Entry 6DBT (electron microscopy, 4.30 A resolution (low resolution: residue-level contacts below are approximate; hydrogen-bond / salt-bridge calls are withheld)); this record covers chains A and C of the 8 polymer chains in the assembly.

# Chain A (and C)
Name: Recombination activating gene 1 - MBP chimera
Organism: Escherichia coli
Notes: EC 2.3.2.27; chain C of this document is another copy of the same molecule, construct and numbering; everything in this record applies to it too
UniProtKB: chimeric construct of P0AEX9, O13033: residues -113 to 250 from P0AEX9 (MALE_ECOLI) positions 29-392 (UniProt number = residue number + 142); residues 271-1031 from O13033 positions 271-1031 (same numbers)
Chain sequence (1159 residues; each row starts with the number of its first residue; numbers below 1 keep their minus sign (Met-127 is residue -127)):
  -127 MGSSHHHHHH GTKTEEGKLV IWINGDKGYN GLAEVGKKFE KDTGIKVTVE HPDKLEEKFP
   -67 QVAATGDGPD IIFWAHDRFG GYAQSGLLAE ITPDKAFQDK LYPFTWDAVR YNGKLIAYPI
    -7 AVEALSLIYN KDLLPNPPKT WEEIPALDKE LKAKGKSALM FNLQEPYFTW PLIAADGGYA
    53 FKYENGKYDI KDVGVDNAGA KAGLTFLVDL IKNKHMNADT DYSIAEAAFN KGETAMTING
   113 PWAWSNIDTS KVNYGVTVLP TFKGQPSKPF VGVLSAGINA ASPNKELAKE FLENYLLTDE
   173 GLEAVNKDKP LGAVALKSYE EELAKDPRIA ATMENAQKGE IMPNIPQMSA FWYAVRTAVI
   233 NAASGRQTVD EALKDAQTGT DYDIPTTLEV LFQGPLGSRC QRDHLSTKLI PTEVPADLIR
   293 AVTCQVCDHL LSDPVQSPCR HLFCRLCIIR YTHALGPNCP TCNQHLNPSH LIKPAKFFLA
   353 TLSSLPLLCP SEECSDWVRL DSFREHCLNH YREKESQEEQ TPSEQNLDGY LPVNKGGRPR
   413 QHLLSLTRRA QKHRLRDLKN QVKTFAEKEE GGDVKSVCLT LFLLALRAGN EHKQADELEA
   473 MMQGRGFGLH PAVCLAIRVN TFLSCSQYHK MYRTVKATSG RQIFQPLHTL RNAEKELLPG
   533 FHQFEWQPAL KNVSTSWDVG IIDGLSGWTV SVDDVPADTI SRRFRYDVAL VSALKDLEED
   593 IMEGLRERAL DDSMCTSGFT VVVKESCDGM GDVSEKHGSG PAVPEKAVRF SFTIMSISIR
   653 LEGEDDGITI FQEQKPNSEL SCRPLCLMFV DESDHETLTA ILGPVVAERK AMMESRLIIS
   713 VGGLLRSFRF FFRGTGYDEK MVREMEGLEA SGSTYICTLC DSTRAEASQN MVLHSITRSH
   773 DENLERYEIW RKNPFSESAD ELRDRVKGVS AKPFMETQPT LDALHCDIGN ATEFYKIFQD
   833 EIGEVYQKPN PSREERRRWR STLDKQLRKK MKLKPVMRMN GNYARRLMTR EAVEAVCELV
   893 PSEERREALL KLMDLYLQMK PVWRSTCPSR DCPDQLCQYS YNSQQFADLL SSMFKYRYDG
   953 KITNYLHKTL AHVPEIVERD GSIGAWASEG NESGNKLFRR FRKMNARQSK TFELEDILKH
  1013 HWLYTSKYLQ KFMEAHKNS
Disordered / not traced: -127 to 407, 629-635, 1029-1031
Differences from the reference sequence: initiating methionine (-127); expression tag (-126 to -114); linker (251-270)
Ion coordination: Zn2+: Cys749, Cys752, His959, His964; Ca2+ near Glu984 (its only coordinating residue here)

# Interface between chain A and chain C
Pairs across the interface - 87 pairs, chain A then chain C:
  Arg412(A) with Glu441(C)
  His414(A) with Asp445(C)
  Leu415(A) with Glu442(C); Thr452(C)
  Leu416(A) with Ser448(C); Leu451(C); Thr452(C)
  Arg420(A) with Arg459(C)
  Gln423(A) with Thr452(C)
  Lys424(A) with Leu456(C)
  Arg426(A) with Phe437(C); Glu442(C)
  Leu427(A) with Thr452(C); Leu453(C)
  Asp429(A) with Phe437(C)
  Leu430(A) with Val434(C); Phe437(C)
  Gln433(A) with Phe437(C)
  Phe437(A) with Arg426(C); Leu427(C); Leu430(C)
  Glu441(A) with Arg412(C)
  Glu442(A) with Leu415(C); Arg426(C)
  Asp445(A) with His414(C)
  Lys447(A) with Leu458(C); Glu463(C)
  Ser448(A) with His414(C); Leu415(C); Leu416(C)
  Val449(A) with Leu415(C); Leu430(C)
  Cys450(A) with Phe454(C)
  Leu451(A) with Phe454(C)
  Thr452(A) with Leu415(C); Leu416(C); Gln423(C); Leu427(C)
  Leu453(A) with Leu427(C); Leu430(C)
  Phe454(A) with Lys447(C); Cys450(C); Leu451(C)
  Leu456(A) with Lys424(C)
  Ala457(A) with Cys450(C)
  Leu458(A) with Lys447(C)
  Arg459(A) with Arg420(C)
  Glu463(A) with Lys447(C)
  Lys465(A) with Phe479(C); Gln514(C)
  Gln466(A) with Lys447(C); Met473(C)
  Glu469(A) with Gly478(C); Phe479(C); Gly480(C); Gln514(C)
  Leu470(A) with Leu470(C)
  Ala472(A) with Gly512(C); Arg513(C)
  Met473(A) with Gln466(C); Glu469(C)
  Met474(A) with Gln466(C)
  Arg477(A) with Gln466(C)
  Phe479(A) with Arg513(C)
  Leu481(A) with Thr510(C)
  Val485(A) with Thr510(C)
  Ile489(A) with Met503(C); Thr506(C)
  Thr493(A) with Gln499(C)
  Phe494(A) with Gln499(C)
  Leu495(A) with Leu495(C)
  Gln499(A) with Thr493(C)
  Lys502(A) with Asn492(C)
  Met503(A) with Ile489(C); Met503(C)
  Arg505(A) with Ala1027(C)
  Thr506(A) with Ile489(C); Met1025(C)
  Thr510(A) with Leu481(C); Val485(C)
  Ser511(A) with Leu481(C)
  Arg513(A) with Arg513(C); Ile515(C)
  Ser626(A) with Lys628(C)
  Glu627(A) with Lys628(C)
  Met1025(A) with Thr506(C)
  Ala1027(A) with Arg505(C)
Other interface residues (no listed pair), chain A (61 interface residues in all): Val434, Val446, Asp468, Ala509, Lys628
Other interface residues (no listed pair), chain C (62 interface residues in all): Gln413, Gln433, Val449, Ala457, Met474, Phe494, Lys502, Ala509, Ser511, Ser626, Phe1024

# Overview
Chain A and chain C form an interface of 61 and 62 residues respectively. Cys749(A), Cys752(A), His959(A) and
His964(A) coordinate Zn2+.
Both chains are Recombination activating gene 1 - MBP chimera (Escherichia coli). Entry 6DBT (Cryo-EM
structure of RAG in complex with 12-RSS and 23-RSS substrate DNAs) was determined by electron microscopy
together with 6DBI, 6DBJ, 6DBL, 6DBO, 6DBQ, 6DBR and 4 further entries from the same study.
